4OLP - chains A and B; structure by X-ray diffraction, 2.79 A resolution.

Chain A (and B):
Molecule: GrpU microcompartment shell protein
Source organism: Pectobacterium wasabiae
Notes: chain B of this document is another copy of the same molecule, construct and numbering; everything in this record applies to it too
UniProtKB: D0KBF1 (D0KBF1_PECWW); numbering as in UniProt (aligned over 1-99)
Sequence (107 residues; each row starts with the number of its first residue):
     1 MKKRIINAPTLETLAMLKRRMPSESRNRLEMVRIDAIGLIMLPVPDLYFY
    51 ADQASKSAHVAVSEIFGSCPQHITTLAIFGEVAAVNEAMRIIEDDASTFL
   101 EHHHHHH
Unresolved in the structure: 1, 29-34, 68-71, 95-107 (chain B: 1, 67-72, 95-107)
Sequence notes: expression tag (100-107)
Reported in the primary citation:
  - conformationally variable residues (order/disorder transition): Ser68 to Gln71

How chain A and chain B interact:
Residue-residue contacts (29):
  Glu24(A) with Arg19(B)
  Pro43(A) with Met41(B), hydrophobic
  Val44(A) with Thr75(B)
  Pro45(A) with Lys2(B); Arg4(B); Leu39(B); Met41(B)
  Asp46(A) with Lys2(B); Arg4(B), salt bridge
  Tyr48(A) with Ile6(B); Leu17(B), hydrophobic; Arg20(B), hydrogen bond; Leu39(B), hydrophobic
  Phe49(A) with Arg4(B); Ile5(B); Ile6(B), hydrophobic
  Ala51(A) with Met16(B), hydrophobic
  Asp52(A) with Ile6(B); Pro9(B); Thr10(B), hydrogen bond (side chain-backbone); Thr13(B), hydrogen bond
  Ser55(A) with Thr10(B), hydrogen bond; Glu12(B); Thr13(B)
  Lys56(A) with Asn7(B), hydrogen bond (side chain-backbone); Ala8(B), hydrogen bond (side chain-backbone); Thr10(B)
  Glu64(A) with Arg20(B), salt bridge
  His72(A) with Met41(B)
Interface residues without a listed pair, chain A (15 interface residues in all): Arg28, Tyr50
Interface residues without a listed pair, chain B (20 interface residues in all): Lys3, Ile65, Ile73

In short:
The interface between chain A and chain B involves 15 residues on one side and 20 on the other; the contacts
include 6 hydrogen bonds and 2 salt bridges. Polar contacts include Asp46(A)-Arg4(B), Glu64(A)-Arg20(B) and
Tyr48(A)-Arg20(B). From the paper: conformational variability at Ser68(A).
Chain A and chain B are both GrpU microcompartment shell protein (Pectobacterium wasabiae); the structure,
Ligand-free structure of the GrpU microcompartment shell protein from Pectobacterium wasabiae, was determined
by X-ray diffraction together with 4OLO from the same study.
